3JRW - chain A; structure by X-ray diffraction, 2.60 A resolution.

Chain A:
Molecule: Acetyl-CoA carboxylase 2
Source organism: Homo sapiens
Notes: EC 6.4.1.2, 6.3.4.14; fragment: bc domain, residues 217-775
UniProtKB: O00763 (ACACB_HUMAN); residue numbers follow UniProt; this construct covers 217-775
Chain sequence (587 residues; row label = number of the first residue in the row):
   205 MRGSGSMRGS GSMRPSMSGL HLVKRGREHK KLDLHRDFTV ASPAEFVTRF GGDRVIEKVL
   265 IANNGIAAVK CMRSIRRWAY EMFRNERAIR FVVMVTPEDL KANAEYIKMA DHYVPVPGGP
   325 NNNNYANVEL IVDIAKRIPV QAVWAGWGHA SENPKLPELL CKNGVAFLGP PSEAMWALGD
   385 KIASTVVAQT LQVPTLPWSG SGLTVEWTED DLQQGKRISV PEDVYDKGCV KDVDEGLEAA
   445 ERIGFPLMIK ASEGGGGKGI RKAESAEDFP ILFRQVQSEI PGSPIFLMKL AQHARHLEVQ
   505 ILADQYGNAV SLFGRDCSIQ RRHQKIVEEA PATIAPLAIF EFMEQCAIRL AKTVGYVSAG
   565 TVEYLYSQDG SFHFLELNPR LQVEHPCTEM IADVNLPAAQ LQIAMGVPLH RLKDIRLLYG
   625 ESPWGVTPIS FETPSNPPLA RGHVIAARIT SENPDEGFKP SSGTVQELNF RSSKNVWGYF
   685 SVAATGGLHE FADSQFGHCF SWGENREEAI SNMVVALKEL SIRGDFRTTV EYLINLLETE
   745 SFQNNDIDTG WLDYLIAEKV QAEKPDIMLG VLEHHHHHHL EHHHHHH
Unresolved in the structure: 205-219, 225-238, 412-417, 657-665, 687-698, 760-791
Sequence notes: expression tag (205-216, 776-791)
Modified residues: Ser222 (phosphoserine; SEP)
Curated features (UniProtKB/Swiss-Prot):
  - active site: Arg584
  - binding site (ATP): Gly458 to Gly463
  - binding site (Mg(2+)): Glu567, Glu580, Asn582
  - binding site (Mn(2+)): Glu567, Glu580, Asn582
  - modified residue: Ser220 (Phosphoserine), Ser222 (Phosphoserine), Ser469 (Phosphoserine), Thr753 (Phosphothreonine)
  - mutagenesis: Arg277 (R277A: Loss of regulation of oligomerization by phosphorylation at S-222), Glu671 (E671A: Altered regulation of oligomerization by phosphorylation at S-222)

In short:
From UniProt: active-site residue Arg584, 6 ATP-binding residues, 3 Mg2+-binding residues and 3 Mn2+-binding
residues.
Chain A is Acetyl-CoA carboxylase 2 (Homo sapiens); the structure, Phosphorylated BC domain of ACC2, was
determined by X-ray diffraction, deposited together with 3JRX.
